PDB entry 8JRQ | electron microscopy, 4.15 A resolution (low resolution: residue-level contacts below are approximate; hydrogen-bond / salt-bridge calls are withheld) | chains B and A of the 4 polymer chains in the assembly

Chain B:
Protein: Protein E6
From: Human papillomavirus 16
UniProtKB: P03126 (VE6_HPV16); residues 1-158 here = UniProt positions 1-158
Sequence (158 residues; row label = number of the first residue in the row):
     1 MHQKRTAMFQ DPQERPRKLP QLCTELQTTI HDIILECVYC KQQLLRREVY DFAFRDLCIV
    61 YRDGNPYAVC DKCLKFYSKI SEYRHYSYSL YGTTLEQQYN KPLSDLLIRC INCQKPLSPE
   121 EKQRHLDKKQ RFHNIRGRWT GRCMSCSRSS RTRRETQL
Unresolved in the structure: 1-8, 150-158
Differences from the reference sequence: engineered mutation S87 (Cys in P03126), S104 (Cys in P03126), S118 (Cys in P03126), S147 (Cys in P03126)
Ion coordination: Zn2+ site 1: C37, C70; Zn2+ site 2: C110, C113, C143, C146
From the paper describing this entry:
  - mutagenesis - F76A/I80A/Y83A, Y88A/Y91A: decreased catalytic activity on p53

Chain A:
Protein: Ubiquitin-protein ligase E3A
From: Homo sapiens
Notes: EC 2.3.2.26
UniProtKB: Q05086 (UBE3A_HUMAN); residues 1-875 here = UniProt positions 1-875
Sequence (875 residues; each row starts with the number of its first residue):
     1 MEKLHQCYWK SGEPQSDDIE ASRMKRAAAK HLIERYYHQL TEGCGNEACT NEFCASCPTF
    61 LRMDNNAAAI KALELYKINA KLCDPHPSKK GASSAYLENS KGAPNNSCSE IKMNKKGARI
   121 DFKDVTYLTE EKVYEILELC REREDYSPLI RVIGRVFSSA EALVQSFRKV KQHTKEELKS
   181 LQAKDEDKDE DEKEKAACSA AAMEEDSEAS SSRIGDSSQG DNNLQKLGPD DVSVDIDAIR
   241 RVYTRLLSNE KIETAFLNAL VYLSPNVECD LTYHNVYSRD PNYLNLFIIV MENRNLHSPE
   301 YLEMALPLFC KAMSKLPLAA QGKLIRLWSK YNADQIRRMM ETFQQLITYK VISNEFNSRN
   361 LVNDDDAIVA ASKCLKMVYY ANVVGGEVDT NHNEEDDEEP IPESSELTLQ ELLGEERRNK
   421 KGPRVDPLET ELGVKTLDCR KPLIPFEEFI NEPLNEVLEM DKDYTFFKVE TENKFSFMTC
   481 PFILNAVTKN LGLYYDNRIR MYSERRITVL YSLVQGQQLN PYLRLKVRRD HIIDDALVRL
   541 EMIAMENPAD LKKQLYVEFE GEQGVDEGGV SKEFFQLVVE EIFNPDIGMF TYDESTKLFW
   601 FNPSSFETEG QFTLIGIVLG LAIYNNCILD VHFPMVVYRK LMGKKGTFRD LGDSHPVLYQ
   661 SLKDLLEYEG NVEDDMMITF QISQTDLFGN PMMYDLKENG DKIPITNENR KEFVNLYSDY
   721 ILNKSVEKQF KAFRRGFHMV TNESPLKYLF RPEEIELLIC GSRNLDFQAL EETTEYDGGY
   781 TRDSVLIREF WEIVHSFTDE QKRLFLQFTT GTDRAPVGGL GKLKMIIAKN GPDTERLPTS
   841 HTAFNVLLLP EYSSKEKLKE RLLKAITYAK GFGML
Unresolved in the structure: 1-119, 169-230, 563-569, 832-833, 852-853, 869-875
Differences from the reference sequence: engineered mutation A843 (Cys in Q05086)
Swiss-Prot annotation at these positions:
  - zinc finger: C44 to C83 (C4-type)
  - region: I401 to R418 (E6-binding)
  - modified residue: S218 (Phosphoserine), Y659 (Phosphotyrosine)
  - natural variant: T129 (T129K: In AS; uncertain significance), C140 (C140R: May be associated with AS), V156 (V156G: May be associated with AS), D235 (D235V: In AS; uncertain significance), L260 (L260H: In AS; uncertain significance; L260Q: In AS; uncertain significance), L286 (L286W: In AS; uncertain significance), N293 (N293T: May be associated with AS), S358 (S358T: May be associated with AS), L458 (L458P: In AS; uncertain significance), P481 (P481L: In AS; uncertain significance), R500 (R500P: In AS; uncertain significance), M501 (M501I: May be associated with AS), 10 further natural variant entries in UniProt
  - mutagenesis: F750 (F750D: Disrupt trimer formation, 50-fold reduction in E3 ligase activity)
From the paper describing this entry:
  - disease-associated variants - R505P: decreased stability with Protein E6 (chain B)
  - disease-associated variants - R505P: decreased catalytic activity on p53
  - post-translational modification sites: T508 (citing earlier work)

Chain B / chain A interface:
Residue-residue contacts (61; chain B residue first):
  R17(B) - E411(A)
  R17(B) - G414(A)
  R17(B) - R417(A)
  V38(B) - T408(A)
  Y39(B) - S405(A)
  Y39(B) - T408(A)
  Y39(B) - L412(A)
  L57(B) - L412(A)
  C58(B) - E411(A)
  C58(B) - L412(A)
  C58(B) - L413(A)
  C58(B) - G414(A)
  V60(B) - T408(A)
  V60(B) - E411(A)
  V60(B) - L412(A)
  R62(B) - T408(A)
  R62(B) - E411(A)
  F76(B) - V514(A)
  F76(B) - Q515(A)
  Y77(B) - S405(A)
  Y77(B) - L409(A)
  S78(B) - L409(A)
  I80(B) - I507(A)
  I80(B) - Y511(A)
  S81(B) - E406(A)
  S81(B) - L409(A)
  Y83(B) - S503(A)
  Y83(B) - R506(A)
  Y83(B) - I507(A)
  R84(B) - E403(A)
  R84(B) - E504(A)
  R84(B) - I507(A)
  R84(B) - A549(A)
  H85(B) - E403(A)
  H85(B) - E406(A)
  Y86(B) - K468(A)
  Y86(B) - V469(A)
  Y86(B) - R500(A)
  Y88(B) - R424(A)
  Y88(B) - K468(A)
  S89(B) - K468(A)
  S89(B) - E470(A)
  L90(B) - E470(A)
  Y91(B) - E470(A)
  Y91(B) - T471(A)
  Y91(B) - E472(A)
  T94(B) - E470(A)
  Y99(B) - K421(A)
  R109(B) - L413(A)
  Q114(B) - L413(A)
  K129(B) - E472(A)
  R131(B) - V469(A)
  R131(B) - E470(A)
  R131(B) - T471(A)
  R136(B) - Q410(A)
  R136(B) - K420(A)
  R136(B) - E743(A)
  G137(B) - K420(A)
  R138(B) - Q410(A)
  R138(B) - L413(A)
  R138(B) - E415(A)
Also at the interface, not in a pair above, chain B (37 interface residues in all): F52, I59, A68, V69, L74, K79, S87, Q97
Also at the interface, not in a pair above, chain A (35 interface residues in all): L318, E399, L407, L510, D550

Summary:
Chain B and chain A form an interface of 37 and 35 residues respectively. The Zn2+ site 1 is built by C37(B)
and C70(B). Curated annotation (UniProt) lists one mutagenesis site on chain A. The paper reports that
F76A/I80A/Y83A and Y88A/Y91A of chain B reduce catalytic activity on p53; a modification site at T508(A).
Here chain B is Protein E6 (Human papillomavirus 16) and chain A is Ubiquitin-protein ligase E3A (Homo
sapiens). Entry 8JRQ (Structure of E6AP-E6 complex in Det1 state) was determined by electron microscopy
together with 8JRN, 8JRO, 8JRP and 8JRR from the same study.
